Entry 1X1W (X-ray diffraction, 2.10 A resolution); this record covers chains A and D.

Chain A:
Protein: Ribonuclease
Source organism: Bacillus amyloliquefaciens
Notes: EC 3.1.27.-
UniProt: P00648 (RNBR_BACAM); residues 1-110 here correspond to UniProt positions 48-157 (UniProt number = residue number + 47)
Sequence (110 residues; row label = number of the first residue in the row):
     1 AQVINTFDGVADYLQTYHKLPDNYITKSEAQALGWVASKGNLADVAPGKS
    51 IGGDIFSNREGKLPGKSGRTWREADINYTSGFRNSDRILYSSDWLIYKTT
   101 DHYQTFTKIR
Unresolved in the structure: 1-2
UniProt features mapped onto this chain:
  - active site: Glu73 (Proton acceptor), His102 (Proton donor)

Chain D:
Protein: Barstar
Source organism: Bacillus amyloliquefaciens
UniProt: P11540 (BARS_BACAM); residue numbers follow UniProt; this construct covers 0-89
Sequence (90 residues; numbered 0 to 89; the number before each row is that of its first residue; numbering starts at 0):
     0 MKKAVINGEQIRSISDLHQTLKKELALPEYYGENLDALWDALTGWVEYPL
    50 VLEWRQFEQSKQLTENGAESVLQVFREAKAAGADITIILS
Differences from the reference sequence: engineered mutation Ala40 (Cys in P11540), Ala80 (Glu in P11540), Ala82 (Cys in P11540)

Chain A / chain D interface:
Contacting residue pairs (37; chain A residue first):
  Lys27(A) with Trp38(D); Thr42(D), hydrogen bond
  Trp35(A) with Gly43(D)
  Ala37(A) with Gly43(D); Trp44(D)
  Ser38(A) with Trp44(D), hydrogen bond (backbone-backbone); Glu46(D)
  Phe56(A) with Asp35(D)
  Asn58(A) with Asp35(D)
  Arg59(A) with Leu34(D); Asp35(D), hydrogen bond (backbone-side chain); Trp38(D); Glu76(D), salt bridge
  Glu60(A) with Asn33(D); Leu34(D), hydrogen bond (side chain-backbone); Asp35(D), hydrogen bond (backbone-side chain)
  Lys62(A) with Asn33(D)
  Phe82(A) with Trp44(D), hydrophobic
  Arg83(A) with Tyr29(D), hydrogen bond (backbone-side chain); Asp39(D), salt bridge; Gly43(D), hydrogen bond (side chain-backbone); Trp44(D)
  Asn84(A) with Tyr29(D), hydrogen bond (backbone-side chain)
  Ser85(A) with Tyr29(D)
  Arg87(A) with Asp39(D), salt bridge
  His102(A) with Tyr29(D); Tyr30(D); Gly31(D), hydrogen bond (side chain-backbone); Asn33(D), hydrogen bond (backbone-side chain); Ala36(D); Asp39(D), salt bridge
  Tyr103(A) with Asn33(D); Asp35(D); Ala36(D), hydrophobic; Asp39(D), hydrogen bond
  Gln104(A) with Gly31(D); Asn33(D)
Interface residues without a listed pair, chain A (19 interface residues in all): Glu73, Asp101
Interface residues without a listed pair, chain D (16 interface residues in all): Val45, Val73

In short:
The interface between chain A and chain D involves 19 residues on one side and 16 on the other; the contacts
include 11 hydrogen bonds and 4 salt bridges. Polar pairs include Arg59(A)-Glu76(D), Arg83(A)-Asp39(D) and
Arg87(A)-Asp39(D).
Chain A is Ribonuclease and chain D is Barstar, both from Bacillus amyloliquefaciens; the structure,
Water-mediate interaction at aprotein-protein interface, was determined by X-ray diffraction.
